PDB entry 7KZS | electron microscopy, 4.20 A resolution (low resolution: residue-level contacts below are approximate; hydrogen-bond / salt-bridge calls are withheld) | chains O and Q of the 19 polymer chains in the assembly

[Chain O]
Molecule: Fanconi anemia group B protein
Source organism: Homo sapiens
UniProtKB: Q8NB91 (FANCB_HUMAN); residue numbers follow UniProt; this construct covers 1-859
Sequence (884 residues; numbered -24 to 859; the number before each row is that of its first residue; numbers below 1 keep their minus sign (Met-24 is residue -24)):
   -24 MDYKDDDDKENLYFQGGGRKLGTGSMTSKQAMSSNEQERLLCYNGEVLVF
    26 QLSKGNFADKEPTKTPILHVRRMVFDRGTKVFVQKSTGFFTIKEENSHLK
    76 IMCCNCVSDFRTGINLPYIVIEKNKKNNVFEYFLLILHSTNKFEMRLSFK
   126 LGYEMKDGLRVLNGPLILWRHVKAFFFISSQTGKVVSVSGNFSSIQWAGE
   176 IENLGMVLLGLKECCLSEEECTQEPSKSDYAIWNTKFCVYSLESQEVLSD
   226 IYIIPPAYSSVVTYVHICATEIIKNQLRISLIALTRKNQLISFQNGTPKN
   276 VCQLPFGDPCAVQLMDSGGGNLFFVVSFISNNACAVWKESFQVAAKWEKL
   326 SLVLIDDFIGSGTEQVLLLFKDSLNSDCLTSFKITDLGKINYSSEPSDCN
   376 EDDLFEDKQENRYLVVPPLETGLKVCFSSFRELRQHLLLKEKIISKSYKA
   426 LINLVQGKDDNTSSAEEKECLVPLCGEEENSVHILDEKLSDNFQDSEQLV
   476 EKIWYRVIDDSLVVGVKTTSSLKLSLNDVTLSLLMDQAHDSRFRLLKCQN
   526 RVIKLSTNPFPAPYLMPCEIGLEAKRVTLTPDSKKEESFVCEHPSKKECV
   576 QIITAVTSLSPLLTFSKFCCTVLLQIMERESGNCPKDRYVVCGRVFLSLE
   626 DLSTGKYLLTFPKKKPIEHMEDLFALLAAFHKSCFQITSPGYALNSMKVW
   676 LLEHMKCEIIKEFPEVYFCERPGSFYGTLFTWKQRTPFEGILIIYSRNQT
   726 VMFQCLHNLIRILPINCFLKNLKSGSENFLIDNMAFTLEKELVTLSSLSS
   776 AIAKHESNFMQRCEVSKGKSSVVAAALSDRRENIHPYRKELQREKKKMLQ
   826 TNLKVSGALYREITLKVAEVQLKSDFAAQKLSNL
Not modelled in the structure: -24 to 6, 33-38, 189-203, 370-384, 433-470, 536-570, 784-828
Sequence notes: initiating methionine (-24); expression tag (-23 to 0)

[Chain Q]
Molecule: Fanconi anemia core complex-associated protein 100
Source organism: Homo sapiens
UniProtKB: Q0VG06 (FP100_HUMAN); residues 1-881 here = UniProt positions 1-881
Sequence (906 residues; numbered -24 to 881; the number before each row is that of its first residue; numbers below 1 keep their minus sign (Met-24 is residue -24)):
   -24 MDYKDHDGDYKDHDIDYKDDDDKGSMAGAAPRVRYLAGFCCPLGGLAAGK
    26 PRVLCHEAEVFLSTGSELVYVYDQEGGLLTAAFRFPDQVWHLELLAPRRL
    76 LYALCARRGLYCLSLDHPGRSRSTSQDDRDSEDGDQPSPVIPVDPDACIL
   126 PDAALCAFTLLDSVLVTLVQGPARWKMQLFEQPCPGEDPRPGGQIGEVEL
   176 SSYTPPAGVPGKPAAPHFLPVLCSVSPSGSRVPHDLLGGSGGFTLEDALF
   226 GLLFGADATLLQSPVVLCGLPDGQLCCVILKALVTSRSAPGDPNALVKIL
   276 HHLEEPVIFIGALKTEPQAAEAAENFLPDEDVHCDCLVAFGHHGRMLAIK
   326 ASWDESGKLVPELREYCLPGPVLCAACGGGGRVYHSTPSDLCVVDLSRGS
   376 TPLGPEQPEEGPGGLPPMLCPASLNICSVVSLSASPRTHEGGTKLLALSA
   426 KGRLMTCSLDLDSEMPGPARMTTESAGQKIKELLSGIGNISERVSFLKKA
   476 VDQRNKALTSLNEAMNVSCALLSSGTGPRPISCTTSTTWSRLQTQDVLMA
   526 TCVLENSSSFSLDQGWTLCIQVLTSSCALDLDSACSAITYTIPVDQLGPG
   576 ARREVTLPLGPGENGGLDLPVTVSCTLFYSLREVVGGALAPSDSEDPFLD
   626 ECPSDVLPEQEGVCLPLSRHTVDMLQCLRFPGLAPPHTRAPSPLGPTRDP
   676 VATFLETCREPGSQPAGPASLRAEYLPPSVASIKVSAELLRAALKDGHSG
   726 VPLCCATLQWLLAENAAVDVVRARALSSIQGVAPDGANVHLIVREVAMTD
   776 LCPAGPIQAVEIQVESSSLADICRAHHAVVGRMQTMVTEQATQGSSAPDL
   826 RVQYLRQIHANHETLLREVQTLRDRLCTEDEASSCATAQRLLQVYRQLRH
   876 PSLILL
Not modelled in the structure: -24 to 4, 94-112, 183-190, 206-216, 261-270, 294-302, 374-382, 409-415, 436-448, 613-634, 686-700
Sequence notes: initiating methionine (-24); expression tag (-23 to 0)

[How chain O and chain Q interact]
Contacting residue pairs (244):
  Asn19(O) - Tyr10(Q)
  Asn19(O) - Ala12(Q)
  Asn19(O) - Arg428(Q)
  Arg52(O) - Ala5(Q)
  Arg86(O) - Arg59(Q)
  Thr87(O) - Tyr45(Q)
  Gly88(O) - Phe14(Q)
  Gly88(O) - Cys15(Q)
  Gly88(O) - Tyr45(Q)
  Ile89(O) - Gly13(Q)
  Ile89(O) - Tyr47(Q)
  Ile89(O) - Leu54(Q)
  Asn90(O) - Gly13(Q)
  Asn90(O) - Phe14(Q)
  Asn90(O) - Cys15(Q)
  Trp172(O) - Leu18(Q)
  Glu175(O) - Cys15(Q)
  Glu175(O) - Cys16(Q)
  Glu175(O) - Leu18(Q)
  Ile242(O) - Leu18(Q)
  Thr245(O) - Leu18(Q)
  Gly293(O) - Ser364(Q)
  Gly294(O) - Asp365(Q)
  Trp312(O) - Lys454(Q)
  Trp312(O) - Glu457(Q)
  Asp331(O) - Arg428(Q)
  Asp332(O) - Tyr10(Q)
  Gly335(O) - Arg7(Q)
  Gly335(O) - Val8(Q)
  Ser336(O) - Val8(Q)
  Ser336(O) - Leu394(Q)
  Ser336(O) - Cys395(Q)
  Gly337(O) - Tyr10(Q)
  Gly337(O) - Pro396(Q)
  Thr338(O) - Leu394(Q)
  Glu339(O) - Lys426(Q)
  Arg387(O) - Glu449(Q)
  Arg387(O) - Ala451(Q)
  Val390(O) - Ile455(Q)
  Leu394(O) - Ile455(Q)
  Leu394(O) - Leu458(Q)
  Leu394(O) - Ile462(Q)
  Leu398(O) - Gly461(Q)
  Leu398(O) - Ile462(Q)
  Cys401(O) - Ile465(Q)
  Phe402(O) - Ile465(Q)
  Phe405(O) - Arg468(Q)
  Phe405(O) - Leu472(Q)
  Arg406(O) - His318(Q)
  Leu412(O) - Ala475(Q)
  Leu412(O) - Val476(Q)
  Lys415(O) - Asn480(Q)
  Glu416(O) - Arg479(Q)
  Ile419(O) - Arg479(Q)
  Ile419(O) - Leu483(Q)
  Ser422(O) - Leu486(Q)
  Ser422(O) - Met490(Q)
  Tyr423(O) - Leu486(Q)
  Tyr423(O) - Leu606(Q)
  Tyr423(O) - Gln635(Q)
  Tyr423(O) - Glu636(Q)
  Tyr423(O) - Gly637(Q)
  Leu426(O) - Ala489(Q)
  Leu426(O) - Met490(Q)
  Leu426(O) - Val638(Q)
  Leu429(O) - Met490(Q)
  Leu429(O) - Cys494(Q)
  Val430(O) - Val638(Q)
  Asp503(O) - Ser551(Q)
  Thr505(O) - Gln546(Q)
  Thr505(O) - Thr564(Q)
  Leu506(O) - Thr564(Q)
  Ser507(O) - Thr564(Q)
  Ser507(O) - Thr566(Q)
  Leu508(O) - Thr566(Q)
  Leu509(O) - Thr542(Q)
  Leu509(O) - Cys544(Q)
  Asp511(O) - Arg607(Q)
  Gln512(O) - Gln539(Q)
  Gln512(O) - Gly540(Q)
  Gln512(O) - Trp541(Q)
  Gln512(O) - Pro568(Q)
  Gln512(O) - Val569(Q)
  Ala513(O) - Glu608(Q)
  Phe518(O) - Ile567(Q)
  Phe518(O) - Pro568(Q)
  Phe518(O) - Asp570(Q)
  Phe518(O) - Arg578(Q)
  Arg519(O) - Ile567(Q)
  Leu520(O) - Tyr565(Q)
  Leu520(O) - Thr566(Q)
  Leu520(O) - Ile567(Q)
  Leu521(O) - Thr564(Q)
  Leu521(O) - Tyr565(Q)
  Leu521(O) - Thr566(Q)
  Lys522(O) - Ile563(Q)
  Lys522(O) - Thr564(Q)
  Lys522(O) - Tyr565(Q)
  Cys523(O) - Thr564(Q)
  Gln524(O) - Cys560(Q)
  Asn525(O) - Cys560(Q)
  Asn525(O) - Ser561(Q)
  Asn525(O) - Ala562(Q)
  Asn525(O) - Ile563(Q)
  Asn525(O) - Thr564(Q)
  Arg526(O) - Ala559(Q)
  Arg526(O) - Ser561(Q)
  Val527(O) - Asp557(Q)
  Val527(O) - Ser561(Q)
  Lys529(O) - Asp557(Q)
  Cys594(O) - Arg607(Q)
  Thr596(O) - Phe603(Q)
  Leu598(O) - Cys544(Q)
  Leu598(O) - Phe603(Q)
  Gln600(O) - Cys544(Q)
  Gln600(O) - Gln546(Q)
  Gln600(O) - Thr601(Q)
  Gln600(O) - Cys639(Q)
  Met602(O) - Gln546(Q)
  Met602(O) - Leu548(Q)
  Met602(O) - Ser599(Q)
  Met602(O) - Arg644(Q)
  Arg604(O) - Ser551(Q)
  Arg604(O) - Cys552(Q)
  Arg604(O) - Ala553(Q)
  Asp612(O) - Pro641(Q)
  Tyr614(O) - Gly637(Q)
  Tyr614(O) - Val638(Q)
  Tyr614(O) - Cys639(Q)
  Val616(O) - Phe603(Q)
  Arg619(O) - Arg607(Q)
  Phe621(O) - Arg607(Q)
  Lys657(O) - Asp557(Q)
  Phe660(O) - Val676(Q)
  Ile716(O) - Leu556(Q)
  Ile718(O) - Leu556(Q)
  Phe728(O) - Phe679(Q)
  Leu731(O) - Phe679(Q)
  His732(O) - Cys683(Q)
  Ile735(O) - Leu680(Q)
  Ile735(O) - Cys683(Q)
  Asn741(O) - Arg684(Q)
  Cys742(O) - Arg684(Q)
  Phe743(O) - Arg684(Q)
  Leu744(O) - Leu680(Q)
  Asn746(O) - Val676(Q)
  Ser749(O) - Leu554(Q)
  Gly750(O) - Asp555(Q)
  Gly750(O) - Leu556(Q)
  Ser751(O) - Asp555(Q)
  Ser751(O) - Leu556(Q)
  Glu752(O) - Ser859(Q)
  Asn753(O) - Ser858(Q)
  Asn753(O) - Ser859(Q)
  Phe754(O) - Ala553(Q)
  Phe754(O) - Leu554(Q)
  Phe754(O) - Asp555(Q)
  Ile756(O) - Leu851(Q)
  Ile756(O) - Ser859(Q)
  Asn758(O) - Cys552(Q)
  Met759(O) - Tyr870(Q)
  Ala760(O) - Val844(Q)
  Ala760(O) - Arg848(Q)
  Phe761(O) - Arg848(Q)
  Leu763(O) - Leu866(Q)
  Glu764(O) - Leu841(Q)
  Glu764(O) - Val844(Q)
  Glu764(O) - Arg848(Q)
  Glu766(O) - Arg874(Q)
  Leu767(O) - His837(Q)
  Leu767(O) - Leu840(Q)
  Leu767(O) - Leu841(Q)
  Val768(O) - Leu841(Q)
  Leu770(O) - His837(Q)
  Ser771(O) - His834(Q)
  Ser771(O) - Glu838(Q)
  Ser774(O) - Leu830(Q)
  Ser774(O) - His834(Q)
  Ser775(O) - His834(Q)
  Ile777(O) - Arg826(Q)
  Ile777(O) - Leu830(Q)
  His780(O) - Arg826(Q)
  Glu781(O) - Arg826(Q)
  Glu781(O) - Val827(Q)
  Glu781(O) - Arg831(Q)
  Lys829(O) - Asp824(Q)
  Lys829(O) - Leu825(Q)
  Lys829(O) - Arg826(Q)
  Val830(O) - Pro823(Q)
  Val830(O) - Asp824(Q)
  Val830(O) - Arg826(Q)
  Gly832(O) - Ser821(Q)
  Gly832(O) - Ala822(Q)
  Gly832(O) - Leu881(Q)
  Ala833(O) - Ser821(Q)
  Tyr835(O) - Asp824(Q)
  Tyr835(O) - Ile879(Q)
  Tyr835(O) - Leu881(Q)
  Arg836(O) - Val812(Q)
  Arg836(O) - Ala816(Q)
  Arg836(O) - Ser820(Q)
  Thr839(O) - Leu878(Q)
  Thr839(O) - Leu880(Q)
  Leu840(O) - Gln809(Q)
  Leu840(O) - Val812(Q)
  Leu840(O) - Thr813(Q)
  Ala843(O) - Val805(Q)
  Ala843(O) - Gln809(Q)
  Ala843(O) - Leu878(Q)
  Glu844(O) - Gln809(Q)
  Gln846(O) - His801(Q)
  Gln846(O) - Arg874(Q)
  Gln846(O) - Ser877(Q)
  Gln846(O) - Leu878(Q)
  Leu847(O) - His802(Q)
  Leu847(O) - Val805(Q)
  Leu847(O) - Gln809(Q)
  Ser849(O) - Arg874(Q)
  Asp850(O) - Cys798(Q)
  Asp850(O) - His801(Q)
  Asp850(O) - His802(Q)
  Asp850(O) - Tyr870(Q)
  Asp850(O) - Arg874(Q)
  Phe851(O) - Ser550(Q)
  Phe851(O) - Ser551(Q)
  Phe851(O) - Cys552(Q)
  Phe851(O) - Pro595(Q)
  Phe851(O) - His802(Q)
  Ala853(O) - Cys798(Q)
  Ala853(O) - Tyr870(Q)
  Gln854(O) - Asp593(Q)
  Gln854(O) - Leu594(Q)
  Gln854(O) - Pro595(Q)
  Gln854(O) - Ala795(Q)
  Gln854(O) - Cys798(Q)
  Gln854(O) - Arg799(Q)
  Lys855(O) - Ser550(Q)
  Lys855(O) - Leu554(Q)
  Lys855(O) - Asp593(Q)
  Leu856(O) - Leu867(Q)
  Ser857(O) - Leu794(Q)
  Ser857(O) - Ala795(Q)
  Asn858(O) - Ala795(Q)
  Asn858(O) - Arg799(Q)
Other interface residues (no listed pair), chain O (160 interface residues in all): Tyr18, Gly20, Ser83, Phe85, Asn138, Ile176, Glu177, Cys243, Asp291, Asn296, Val391, Glu395, Lys399, Ser403, Ser404, Leu408, Gln410, Ile418, Ser420, Ser500, Asp515, Ile528, Cys609, Cys659, Glu714, Met727, Ile740, Lys745, Leu747, Lys748, Leu755, Asp757, Leu773, Val842
Other interface residues (no listed pair), chain Q (158 interface residues in all): Pro6, Leu11, Pro17, Gly19, Leu43, Val115, Glu279, Arg320, Cys342, Pro344, Leu459, Ser466, Val469, Lys473, Ser493, Leu497, Ser558, Val580, Leu640, Asp674, Leu714, Gly806, Ile833, Gln845, Thr862, Ala863, Leu873

[Summary]
Chain O and chain Q form an interface of 160 and 158 residues respectively.
Chain O is Fanconi anemia group B protein and chain Q is Fanconi anemia core complex-associated protein 100,
both from Homo sapiens; the structure, Structure of the human fanconi anaemia Core-UBE2T-ID-DNA complex in
open state, was determined by electron microscopy (same publication as 7KZP, 7KZQ, 7KZR, 7KZT and 7KZV).
